PDB entry 4R6Q | X-ray diffraction, 1.60 A resolution | chains A and C of the 8 polymer chains in the assembly

# Chain A (and C)
Name: Agglutinin alpha chain
Source organism: Artocarpus integer
Notes: chain C of this document is another copy of the same molecule, construct and numbering; everything in this record applies to it too
UniProtKB: P18670 (LECA_ARTIN); numbering as in UniProt (aligned over 1-133)
Amino-acid sequence (133 residues; numbered 1 to 133; the number before each row is that of its first residue):
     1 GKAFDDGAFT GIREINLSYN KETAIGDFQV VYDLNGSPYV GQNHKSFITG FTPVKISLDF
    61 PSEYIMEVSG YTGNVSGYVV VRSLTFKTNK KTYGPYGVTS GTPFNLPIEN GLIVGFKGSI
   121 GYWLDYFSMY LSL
Ligand contacts: alpha-D-galactopyranose / nitrobenzene: G1, F47, S76, Y78, V80, G121, Y122, W123, D125
Swiss-Prot annotation at these positions:
  - region: V68 to N89 (IgA-binding)
  - glycosylation (N-linked (GlcNAc...) asparagine): N43, N74
  - natural variant: K45 (K45L; K45T), M66 (M66D; M66V)
What the authors report for this chain:
  - binding site for alpha-D-galactopyranose: F47, Y78, Y122, W123, D125
  - binding site for nitrobenzene: Y122

# Interface between chain A and chain C
Residue-residue contacts (8; chain A residue first):
  T102(A) - P103(C)
  P103(A) - T102(C)
  P103(A) - P103(C)
  L106(A) - L106(C)  hydrophobic
  E109(A) - K117(C)  salt bridge
  E109(A) - S128(C)  hydrogen bond
  K117(A) - E109(C)  salt bridge
  S128(A) - E109(C)  hydrogen bond
Other interface residues (no listed pair), chain A (9 interface residues in all): F104, N105, L131
Other interface residues (no listed pair), chain C (9 interface residues in all): F104, N105, L131

# Summary
Chain A and chain C each contribute 9 residues to their interface, with 2 hydrogen bonds and 2 salt bridges.
Among the polar pairs are E109(A)-K117(C) and E109(A)-S128(C). Chain A binds alpha-D-galactopyranose /
nitrobenzene. From the paper: a binding site for alpha-D-galactopyranose at F47(A), Y78(A) and Y122(A) among
others; a binding site for nitrobenzene at Y122(A).
Both chains are Agglutinin alpha chain (Artocarpus integer). Entry 4R6Q (Jacalin-carbohydrate interactions.
Distortion of the ligand as a determinant of affinity) was determined by X-ray diffraction, deposited together
with 4R6N, 4R6O, 4R6P and 4R6R.
